Entry 7Q4P (electron microscopy, 2.15 A resolution); this record covers chains 9 and C of the 8 polymer chains in the assembly.

Chain 9:
Name: Splicing factor 3A subunit 3
From: Homo sapiens
UniProtKB: Q12874 (SF3A3_HUMAN); residue numbers follow UniProt; this construct covers 1-501
Chain sequence (501 residues; row label = number of the first residue in the row):
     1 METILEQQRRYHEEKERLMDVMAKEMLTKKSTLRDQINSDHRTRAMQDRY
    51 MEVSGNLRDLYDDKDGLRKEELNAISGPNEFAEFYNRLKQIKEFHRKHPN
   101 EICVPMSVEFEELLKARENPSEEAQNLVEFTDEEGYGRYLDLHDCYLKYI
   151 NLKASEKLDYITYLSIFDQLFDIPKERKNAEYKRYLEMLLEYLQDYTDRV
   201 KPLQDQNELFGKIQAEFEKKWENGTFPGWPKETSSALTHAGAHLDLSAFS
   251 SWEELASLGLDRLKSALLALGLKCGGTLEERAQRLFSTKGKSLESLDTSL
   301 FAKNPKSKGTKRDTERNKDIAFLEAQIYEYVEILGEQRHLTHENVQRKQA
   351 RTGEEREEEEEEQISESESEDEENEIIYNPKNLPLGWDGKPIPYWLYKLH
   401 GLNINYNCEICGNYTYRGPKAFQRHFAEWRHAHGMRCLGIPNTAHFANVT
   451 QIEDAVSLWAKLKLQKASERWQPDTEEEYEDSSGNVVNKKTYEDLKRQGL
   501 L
Not modelled in the structure: 1-391, 493-501
Ion coordination: Zn2+: Cys408, Cys411, His431
Swiss-Prot annotation at these positions:
  - zinc finger: Tyr406 to Cys437 (Matrin-type)
  - motif: Lys175 to Asn179 (Nuclear localization signal)
  - modified residue: Met1 (N-acetylmethionine), Ser54 (Phosphoserine), Ser121 (Phosphoserine), Ser295 (Phosphoserine), Ser299 (Phosphoserine), Ser365 (Phosphoserine), Ser367 (Phosphoserine), Ser369 (Phosphoserine), Thr475 (Phosphothreonine)
  - mutagenesis: Pro174 to Ala180 (Loss of nuclear location)

Chain C:
Name: Splicing factor 3B subunit 3
From: Homo sapiens
UniProtKB: Q15393 (SF3B3_HUMAN); numbering as in UniProt (aligned over 1-1217)
Chain sequence (1217 residues; row label = number of the first residue in the row):
     1 MFLYNLTLQRATGISFAIHGNFSGTKQQEIVVSRGKILELLRPDPNTGKV
    51 HTLLTVEVFGVIRSLMAFRLTGGTKDYIVVGSDSGRIVILEYQPSKNMFE
   101 KIHQETFGKSGCRRIVPGQFLAVDPKGRAVMISAIEKQKLVYILNRDAAA
   151 RLTISSPLEAHKANTLVYHVVGVDVGFENPMFACLEMDYEEADNDPTGEA
   201 AANTQQTLTFYELDLGLNHVVRKYSEPLEEHGNFLITVPGGSDGPSGVLI
   251 CSENYITYKNFGDQPDIRCPIPRRRNDLDDPERGMIFVCSATHKTKSMFF
   301 FLAQTEQGDIFKITLETDEDMVTEIRLKYFDTVPVAAAMCVLKTGFLFVA
   351 SEFGNHYLYQIAHLGDDDEEPEFSSAMPLEEGDTFFFQPRPLKNLVLVDE
   401 LDSLSPILFCQIADLANEDTPQLYVACGRGPRSSLRVLRHGLEVSEMAVS
   451 ELPGNPNAVWTVRRHIEDEFDAYIIVSFVNATLVLSIGETVEEVTDSGFL
   501 GTTPTLSCSLLGDDALVQVYPDGIRHIRADKRVNEWKTPGKKTIVKCAVN
   551 QRQVVIALTGGELVYFEMDPSGQLNEYTERKEMSADVVCMSLANVPPGEQ
   601 RSRFLAVGLVDNTVRIISLDPSDCLQPLSMQALPAQPESLCIVEMGGTEK
   651 QDELGERGSIGFLYLNIGLQNGVLLRTVLDPVTGDLSDTRTRYLGSRPVK
   701 LFRVRMQGQEAVLAMSSRSWLSYSYQSRFHLTPLSYETLEFASGFASEQC
   751 PEGIVAISTNTLRILALEKLGAVFNQVAFPLQYTPRKFVIHPESNNLIII
   801 ETDHNAYTEATKAQRKQQMAEEMVEAAGEDERELAAEMAAAFLNENLPES
   851 IFGAPKAGNGQWASVIRVMNPIQGNTLDLVQLEQNEAAFSVAVCRFSNTG
   901 EDWYVLVGVAKDLILNPRSVAGGFVYTYKLVNNGEKLEFLHKTPVEEVPA
   951 AIAPFQGRVLIGVGKLLRVYDLGKKKLLRKCENKHIANYISGIQTIGHRV
  1001 IVSDVQESFIWVRYKRNENQLIIFADDTYPRWVTTASLLDYDTVAGADKF
  1051 GNICVVRLPPNTNDEVDEDPTGNKALWDRGLLNGASQKAEVIMNYHVGET
  1101 VLSLQKTTLIPGGSESLVYTTLSGGIGILVPFTSHEDHDFFQHVEMHLRS
  1151 EHPPLCGRDHLSFRSYYFPVKNVIDGDLCEQFNSMEPNKQKNVSEELDRT
  1201 PPEVSKKLEDIRTRYAF
Not modelled in the structure: 366-369, 444-772, 827-832
Swiss-Prot annotation at these positions:
  - region: Glu105 to Gln119 (Interaction with PHF5A, SF3B1 and SF3B5), Asn145 to Tyr168 (Interaction with PHF5A, SF3B1 and SF3B5), Asp193 to His231 (Interaction with SF3B1 and SF3B5), Arg786 to His804 (Interaction with SF3B1 and SF3B5), Thr1028 to Lys1049 (Interaction with SF3B1), Thr1100 to Ser1123 (Interaction with SF3B5)
  - site: Gly284 (Interaction with SF3B5), Glu306 (Interaction with SF3B5), Glu352 (Interaction with SF3B5), Arg429 (Interaction with SF3B5), Asn916 (Interaction with SF3B5), Asn988 (Interaction with SF3B1), Lys1171 (Interaction with SF3B1)
  - modified residue: Ser156 (Phosphoserine), Thr1200 (Phosphothreonine)

Chain 9 / chain C interface:
Contacting residue pairs (35; chain 9 residue first):
  Asn442(9) with Trp1077(C)
  Thr443(9) with Trp1077(C); Arg1079(C)
  Ala444(9) with Arg1079(C)
  His445(9) with Leu1076(C); Arg1079(C), hydrogen bond
  Lys466(9) with Ala1075(C), hydrogen bond (side chain-backbone)
  Ser468(9) with Lys984(C)
  Glu469(9) with Lys984(C); His985(C)
  Arg470(9) with Lys984(C), hydrogen bond (backbone-side chain); Glu1068(C), salt bridge
  Trp471(9) with Lys980(C); Cys981(C), hydrophobic; Glu982(C); Lys984(C); Asn1019(C), hydrogen bond (side chain-backbone)
  Glu476(9) with Arg979(C), salt bridge; Lys984(C), salt bridge
  Glu477(9) with Arg979(C); Lys980(C); Asn1019(C)
  Glu478(9) with Lys976(C), salt bridge; Leu977(C); Leu978(C); Arg979(C), hydrogen bond (side chain-backbone); Lys980(C), hydrogen bond (backbone-side chain)
  Glu480(9) with Gly973(C); Lys974(C), hydrogen bond (side chain-backbone); Lys975(C), hydrogen bond (side chain-backbone); Lys976(C); Leu978(C)
  Ser483(9) with Lys975(C), hydrogen bond (backbone-side chain)
  Gly484(9) with Lys975(C)
  Val486(9) with Lys976(C)
Interface residues without a listed pair, chain 9 (19 interface residues in all): Pro441, Trp459, Tyr479

Overview:
Chain 9 and chain C form an interface of 19 and 18 residues respectively, with 9 hydrogen bonds and 4 salt
bridges. Polar contacts include Arg470(9)-Glu1068(C), Glu476(9)-Arg979(C) and Glu476(9)-Lys984(C). Curated
annotation (UniProt) lists 7 mutagenesis sites on chain 9.
Chain 9 is Splicing factor 3A subunit 3 and chain C is Splicing factor 3B subunit 3, both from Homo sapiens;
the structure, U2 snRNP after ATP-dependent remodelling, was determined by electron microscopy together with
7Q3L and 7Q4O from the same study.
